5ZOE - chains A and B of the 4 polymer chains in the assembly; structure by X-ray diffraction, 1.95 A resolution.

[Chain A]
Molecule: Flap endonuclease 1
Source organism: Homo sapiens
Notes: EC 3.1.-.-; fragment: nuclease core (1-333)
UniProtKB: P39748 (FEN1_HUMAN); residues 1-333 here = UniProt positions 1-333
Chain sequence (333 residues; row label = number of the first residue in the row):
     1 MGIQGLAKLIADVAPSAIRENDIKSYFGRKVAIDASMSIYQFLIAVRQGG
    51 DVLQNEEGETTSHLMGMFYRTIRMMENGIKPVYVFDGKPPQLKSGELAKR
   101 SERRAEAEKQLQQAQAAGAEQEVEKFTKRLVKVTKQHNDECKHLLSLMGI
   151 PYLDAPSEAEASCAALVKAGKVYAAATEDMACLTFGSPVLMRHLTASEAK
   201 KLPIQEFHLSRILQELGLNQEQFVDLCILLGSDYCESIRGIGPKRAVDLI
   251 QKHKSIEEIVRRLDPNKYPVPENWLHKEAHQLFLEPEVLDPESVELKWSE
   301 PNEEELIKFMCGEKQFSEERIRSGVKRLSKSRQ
Unresolved in the structure: 1, 89-130
Differences from the reference sequence: engineered mutation Ala-181 (Asp in P39748)
Ion coordination: K+: Ser-237, Ile-238, Ile-241 (shared with DC4(B) of chain B)
UniProt features mapped onto this chain:
  - binding site (Mg(2+)): Asp-34, Asp-86, Glu-158, Glu-160, Asp-179, Asp-233
  - binding site (DNA): Arg-47, Arg-70, Glu-158, Gly-231, Asp-233
  - modified residue: Arg-19 (Symmetric dimethylarginine), Lys-80 (N6-acetyllysine), Arg-100 (Symmetric dimethylarginine), Arg-104 (Symmetric dimethylarginine), Ser-187 (Phosphoserine), Arg-192 (Symmetric dimethylarginine), Ser-197 (Phosphoserine), Ser-255 (Phosphoserine), Ser-293 (Phosphoserine)
  - mutagenesis: Arg-29 (R29A: No significant effect on exonuclease activity or flap endonuclease activity), Asp-34 (D34A: Loss of flap endonuclease activity but substrate binding activity is retained), Arg-47 (R47A: Significantly reduced exonuclease activity and reduced substrate binding. The positions of the cleavage sites are also shifted), Arg-70 (R70A: Loss of exonuclease activity and reduced endonuclease activity. Reduced substrate binding), Arg-73 (R73A: No significant effect on exonuclease activity or flap endonuclease activity), Lys-80 (K80A: No significant effect on exonuclease activity or flap endonuclease activity), Asp-86 (D86A: Loss of flap endonuclease activity but substrate binding activity is retained), Arg-103 (R103A: No effect on flap endonuclease activity or substrate binding), Glu-158 (E158A: Loss of flap endonuclease activity and substrate binding), Asp-179 (D179A: No effect on flap endonuclease activity or substrate binding), Ser-187 (S187A: Fails to translocate from nucleoli to the nuclear plasma; S187D: Diminishes nucleolar localization), Arg-192 (R192K: Impairs ability to localize to sites of DNA replication or repair), 2 further mutagenesis entries in UniProt
From the paper describing this entry:
  - binding site for the 14-nt DNA strand: Tyr-40, Ile-44, Arg-47, Val-131
  - mutagenesis - R47K (4-fold): decreased binding to double-flap DNA
  - mutagenesis - R47K, K200A (8-fold): decreased catalytic activity on GEN
  - contacts within the chain: Met-180/Arg-192 (hydrophobic contact), Leu-190/Arg-192 (hydrophobic contact), Arg-192/His-193, His-193/Leu-202, Arg-192/Phe-207 (hydrophobic contact)
  - binding site for the 18-nt DNA strand (chain B): Lys-200
  - mutagenesis - K200A (125- and 8-fold): decreased catalytic activity on FEN
  - mutagenesis - K201A: unchanged catalytic activity on FEN
  - mutagenesis - K201A: unchanged catalytic activity on GEN
  - mutagenesis - K200A, K201A: decreased binding to Rad1
  - mutagenesis - K200A, K201A: decreased binding to PCNA
  - mutagenesis - K200A: decreased binding to WDR4
  - mutagenesis - K201A: increased binding to WDR4
  - post-translational modification sites: Ser-187 (citing earlier work)
  - mutagenesis - R192F (5-fold): decreased catalytic activity (FEN activity)
  - mutagenesis - R192F: abolished catalytic activity (GEN activity)
  - mutagenesis - R192F: increased binding to PCNA
  - mutagenesis - R192F: decreased binding to CDK2
  - mutagenesis - R192F: decreased binding to Cyclin E
  - mutagenesis - K200A, K201A: decreased binding to CDK2 and Cyclin E

[Chain B]
Molecule: 18-nt DNA strand
Sequence (18 nucleotides; numbered 1 to 18; the number before each row is that of its first residue):
     1 CCTCTGCCTCAAGACGGG
Ion coordination: K+: DC4 (shared with Ser-237(A), Ile-238(A), Ile-241(A) of chain A)

[Interface between chain A and chain B]
Residue-residue contacts (27; chain A residue first):
  Phe-42(A) / DG13(B)  sugar contact
  Ala-45(A) / DG13(B)  base contact
  Val-46(A) / DG13(B)  base contact
  Met-65(A) / DG13(B)  base contact
  Tyr-69(A) / DA14(B)  phosphate contact
  Tyr-69(A) / DC15(B)  phosphate contact
  Arg-70(A) / DG13(B)  hydrogen bond to the phosphate
  Arg-70(A) / DA14(B)  salt bridge to the phosphate
  Arg-73(A) / DA14(B)  phosphate contact
  Arg-73(A) / DC15(B)  salt bridge to the phosphate
  Thr-195(A) / DA14(B)  phosphate contact
  Lys-200(A) / DA12(B)  salt bridge to the phosphate
  Lys-200(A) / DG13(B)  salt bridge to the phosphate
  Ile-238(A) / DC4(B)  phosphate contact
  Arg-239(A) / DC4(B)  phosphate contact
  Arg-239(A) / DT5(B)  salt bridge to the phosphate
  Gly-240(A) / DT3(B)  sugar contact
  Gly-240(A) / DC4(B)  hydrogen bond to the phosphate
  Ile-241(A) / DT3(B)  phosphate contact
  Ile-241(A) / DC4(B)  phosphate contact
  Gly-242(A) / DT3(B)  hydrogen bond to the phosphate
  Pro-243(A) / DT3(B)  phosphate contact
  Lys-244(A) / DC2(B)  phosphate contact
  Lys-244(A) / DT3(B)  hydrogen bond to the phosphate
  Arg-245(A) / DC2(B)  phosphate contact
  Arg-245(A) / DT3(B)  hydrogen bond to the phosphate
  Arg-327(A) / DC15(B)  salt bridge to the phosphate
Interface residues without a listed pair, chain A (21 interface residues in all): Arg-47, Ala-246, Ser-323
Interface residues without a listed pair, chain B (9 interface residues in all): DG16

[Overview]
The interface between chain A and chain B involves 21 residues on one side and 9 on the other; the contacts
include 5 hydrogen bonds and 6 salt bridges. Among the polar pairs are Arg-70(A)/DG13(B), Gly-240(A)/DC4(B)
and Gly-242(A)/DT3(B). From the paper: a binding site for the 14-nt DNA strand at Tyr-40(A), Ile-44(A) and
Arg-47(A) among others; R47K and K200A of chain A reduce catalytic activity on GEN; 4 substitutions were
tested in all.
Here chain A is Flap endonuclease 1 (Homo sapiens) and chain B is an 18-nt DNA strand. Entry 5ZOE (Crystal
Structure of D181A hFen1 in complex with DNA) was determined by X-ray diffraction together with 5ZOD, 5ZOF and
5ZOG from the same study.
